3AUQ - chain A; structure by X-ray diffraction, 2.64 A resolution.

== Chain A ==
Name: Vitamin D3 receptor
From: Homo sapiens
Notes: fragment: ligand binding domain; engineered mutation(s): DEL(165-215) mutant
UniProt: P11473 (VDR_HUMAN); residue numbers follow UniProt; this construct covers 118-164, 216-427
Amino-acid sequence (263 residues; row label = number of the first residue in the row; note: 51 numbers in that range are skipped by the numbering (no residue carries them; nothing is unmodelled there)):
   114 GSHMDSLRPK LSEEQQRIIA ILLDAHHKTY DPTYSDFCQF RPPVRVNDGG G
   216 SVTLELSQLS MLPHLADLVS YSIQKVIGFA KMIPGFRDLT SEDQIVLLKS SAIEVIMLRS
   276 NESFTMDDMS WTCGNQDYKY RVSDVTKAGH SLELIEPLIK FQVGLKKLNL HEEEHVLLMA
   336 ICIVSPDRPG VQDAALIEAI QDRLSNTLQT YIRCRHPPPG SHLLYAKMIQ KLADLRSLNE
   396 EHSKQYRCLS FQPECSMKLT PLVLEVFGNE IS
Unresolved in the structure: 114-117, 163-164, 424-427
Differences from the reference sequence: expression tag (114-117)
Ligand contacts: CA9 ((1R,2S,3R)-5-[2-[(1R,3aS,7aR)-1-[(2R)-6-hydroxy-6-methyl-heptan-2-yl]-7a-methyl-1,2,3,3a,6,7-hexahydroinden-4-yl]ethynyl]-2-methyl-cyclohex-4-ene-1,3-diol): Tyr143, Tyr147, Phe150, Leu227, Leu230, Leu233, Val234, Ser237, Ile268, Ile271, Met272, Arg274, Ser275, Ser278, Trp286, Cys288, Tyr295, Val300, His305, Leu309, Leu313, His397, Tyr401, Leu404, Leu414, Val418

== Summary ==
Bound to chain A: compound CA9.
Chain A is Vitamin D3 receptor (Homo sapiens); the structure, Crystal structure of the human vitamin D
receptor ligand binding domain complexed with Yne-diene type analog ..., was determined by X-ray diffraction,
deposited together with 3AUR.
